PDB entry 8ZGB | X-ray diffraction, 2.79 A resolution | chains A and B

Chain A (and B):
Protein: W-degron, E3 ubiquitin-protein ligase PRT1
Source organism: Arabidopsis thaliana
Notes: EC 2.3.2.27; fragment: ZZ-domain; chain B of this document is another copy of the same molecule, construct and numbering; everything in this record applies to it too
Reference sequence: Q8LBL5 (PRT1_ARATH); numbering as in UniProt (aligned over 302-366)
Amino-acid sequence (69 residues; numbered 298 to 366; the number before each row is that of its first residue):
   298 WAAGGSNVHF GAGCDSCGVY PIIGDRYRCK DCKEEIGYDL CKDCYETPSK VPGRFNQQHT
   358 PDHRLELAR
Not modelled in the structure: 366
Swiss-Prot annotation at these positions:
  - zinc finger: H306 (ZZ-type)
  - binding site (Zn(2+)): C311, C314, C326, C329, C338, C341, H356, H360
Ion coordination: Zn2+ site 1: C311, C314, C338, C341; Zn2+ site 2: C326, C329, H356, H360
What the authors report for this chain:
  - conformationally variable residues: Y317
  - mutagenesis - I333A: decreased catalytic activity
  - mutagenesis - F352A: abolished catalytic activity

How chain A and chain B interact:
Contacting residue pairs (33):
  W298(A) - A309(B)
  W298(A) - G310(B)  hydrogen bond (backbone-backbone)
  W298(A) - C311(B)  hydrogen bond (side chain-backbone)
  W298(A) - D312(B)  hydrogen bond (backbone-side chain)
  W298(A) - Y317(B)  hydrophobic
  W298(A) - G334(B)
  W298(A) - D336(B)  hydrogen bond (backbone-side chain)
  A299(A) - G308(B)
  A299(A) - D336(B)
  A300(A) - F307(B)
  A300(A) - G308(B)  hydrogen bond (backbone-backbone)
  A300(A) - A309(B)
  A300(A) - Y317(B)  hydrophobic
  F307(A) - F307(B)
  F307(A) - Y317(B)
  G308(A) - A299(B)
  G308(A) - A300(B)  hydrogen bond (backbone-backbone)
  G308(A) - F307(B)
  G308(A) - G308(B)
  A309(A) - W298(B)
  A309(A) - A299(B)  hydrophobic
  G310(A) - W298(B)  hydrogen bond (backbone-backbone)
  C311(A) - W298(B)  hydrogen bond (backbone-side chain)
  D312(A) - W298(B)  hydrogen bond (side chain-backbone)
  Y317(A) - W298(B)  hydrophobic
  E332(A) - G302(B)
  I333(A) - W298(B)
  I333(A) - A299(B)  hydrogen bond (backbone-backbone)
  G334(A) - W298(B)
  D336(A) - W298(B)  hydrogen bond (side chain-backbone)
  D336(A) - A299(B)  hydrogen bond (side chain-backbone)
  R351(A) - W298(B)
  F352(A) - W298(B)  hydrophobic
Also at the interface, not in a pair above, chain A (19 interface residues in all): S303, Y335, Q354
Also at the interface, not in a pair above, chain B (18 interface residues in all): S303, G315, V316, E332, Y335
Interface features reported in the paper:
  - interface residues, chain A: I333(A)

Summary:
19 residues of chain A and 18 residues of chain B are in contact; the contacts include 12 hydrogen bonds.
Polar pairs include W298(A)-C311(B), W298(A)-D312(B) and W298(A)-D336(B). From UniProt: 8 Zn2+-binding
residues on chain A. From the paper: I333A of chain A reduces catalytic activity; the interface residue
I333(A).
Both chains are W-degron, E3 ubiquitin-protein ligase PRT1 (Arabidopsis thaliana). Entry 8ZGB (W-degron fused
ZZ-domain of the Arabidopsis thaliana E3 ubiquitin-protein ligase PRT1) was determined by X-ray diffraction
together with 8ZG8, 8ZG9 and 8ZGA from the same study.
